PDB entry 2I4S | X-ray diffraction, 1.92 A resolution | chain A

[Chain A]
Molecule: General secretion pathway protein C
Organism: Vibrio cholerae
Notes: fragment: PDZ domain, residues 204-305
UniProt: P45777 (GSPC_VIBCH); numbering as in UniProt (aligned over 204-305)
Sequence (105 residues; each row starts with the number of its first residue; note: 204 numbers in that range are skipped by the numbering (no residue carries them; nothing is unmodelled there); numbers below 1 keep their minus sign (Gly-3 is residue -3)):
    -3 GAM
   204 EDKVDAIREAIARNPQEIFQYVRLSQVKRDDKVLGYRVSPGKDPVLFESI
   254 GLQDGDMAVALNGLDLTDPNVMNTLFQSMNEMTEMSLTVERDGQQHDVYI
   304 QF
Glycans and other covalent adducts: covalent link Mse-1-Glu204
Modified / non-standard residues: Mse-1, Mse260, Mse275, Mse282, Mse285, Mse288 (selenomethionine; parent Met)
Sequence notes: cloning artifact (-3 to -1); modified residue (260, 275, 282, 285, 288)

[In short]
Chain A is General secretion pathway protein C (Vibrio cholerae); the structure, PDZ domain of EpsC from
Vibrio cholerae, residues 204-305, was determined by X-ray diffraction, deposited together with 2I6V.
